PDB entry 6R91 | electron microscopy, 4.10 A resolution (low resolution: residue-level contacts below are approximate; hydrogen-bond / salt-bridge calls are withheld) | chains G and J of the 12 polymer chains in the assembly

[Chain G]
Protein: Histone H2A type 1-B/E
Source organism: Homo sapiens
Reference sequence: P04908 (H2A1B_HUMAN); residues 1-130 here = UniProt positions 1-130
Chain sequence (133 residues; numbered -2 to 130; the number before each row is that of its first residue; numbers below 1 keep their minus sign (Gly-2 is residue -2)):
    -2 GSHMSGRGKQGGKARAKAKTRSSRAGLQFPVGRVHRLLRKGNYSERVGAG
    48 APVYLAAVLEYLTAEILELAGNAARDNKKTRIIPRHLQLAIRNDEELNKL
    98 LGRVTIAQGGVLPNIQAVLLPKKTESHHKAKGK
Unresolved in the structure: -2 to 9, 121-130
Differences from the reference sequence: expression tag (-2 to 0)

[Chain J]
Molecule: Human alpha-satellite DNA (145-MER) with abasic sites at positions 97-98
Sequence (145 nucleotides; each row starts with the number of its first residue):
     1 ATCAATATCCACCTGCAGATTCTACCAAAAGTGTATTTGGAAACTGCTCC
    51 ATCAAAAGGCATGTTCAGCTGAACCAGCTGAACATGCCTTTTGATGXXGC
   101 AGTTTCCAAATACACTTTTGGTAGAATCTGCAGGTGGATATTGAT
Modified residues: 3DR (1',2'-dideoxyribofuranose-5'-phosphate) at position 97; 3DR (1',2'-dideoxyribofuranose-5'-phosphate) at position 98

[Interface between chain G and chain J]
Residue-residue contacts (18):
  Arg12(G) - DG33(J)
  Arg12(G) - DT34(J)
  Lys16(G) - DG33(J)
  Lys16(G) - DT34(J)
  Thr17(G) - DG33(J)
  Thr17(G) - DT34(J)
  Arg18(G) - DG33(J)
  Arg18(G) - DT34(J)
  Arg21(G) - DT34(J)
  Gly29(G) - DT32(J)
  Gly29(G) - DG33(J)
  Arg30(G) - DT32(J)
  Arg33(G) - DG31(J)
  Arg33(G) - DT32(J)
  Arg43(G) - DA41(J)
  Lys75(G) - DC13(J)
  Arg78(G) - DT21(J)
  Arg78(G) - DC22(J)
Also at the interface, not in a pair above, chain G (13 interface residues in all): Ala13, Ser19
Also at the interface, not in a pair above, chain J (9 interface residues in all): DA35

[Overview]
The interface between chain G and chain J involves 13 residues on one side and 9 on the other.
Here chain G is Histone H2A type 1-B/E (Homo sapiens) and chain J is Human alpha-satellite DNA (145-MER) with
abasic sites at positions 97-98. Entry 6R91 (Cryo-EM structure of NCP_THF2(-3)-UV-DDB) was determined by
electron microscopy, deposited together with 6R8Y, 6R8Z, 6R90, 6R92, 6R93 and 6R94.
